PDB entry 9IY8 | electron microscopy, 3.01 A resolution | chains B and S of the 5 polymer chains in the assembly

# Chain B
Protein: Guanine nucleotide-binding protein G(I)/G(S)/G(T) subunit beta-1
Organism: Homo sapiens
UniProt: P62873 (GBB1_HUMAN); residue numbers follow UniProt; this construct covers 2-340
Chain sequence (346 residues; each row starts with the number of its first residue; numbers below 1 keep their minus sign (Ile-5 is residue -5)):
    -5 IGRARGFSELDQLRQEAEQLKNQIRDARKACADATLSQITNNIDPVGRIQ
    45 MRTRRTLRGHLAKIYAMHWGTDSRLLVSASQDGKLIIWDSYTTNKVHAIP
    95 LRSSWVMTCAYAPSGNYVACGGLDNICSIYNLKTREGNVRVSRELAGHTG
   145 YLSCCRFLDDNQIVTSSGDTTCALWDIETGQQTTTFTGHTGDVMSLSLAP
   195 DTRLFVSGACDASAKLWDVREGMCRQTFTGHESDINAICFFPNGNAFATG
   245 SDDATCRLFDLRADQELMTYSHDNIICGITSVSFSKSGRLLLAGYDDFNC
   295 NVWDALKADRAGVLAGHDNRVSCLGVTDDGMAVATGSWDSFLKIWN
Not modelled in the structure: -5 to 2
Construct notes: expression tag (-5 to 1)
Swiss-Prot annotation at these positions:
  - modified residue: Ser2 (N-acetylserine), His266 (Phosphohistidine)
  - natural variant: Leu30 (L30F: In MRD42; uncertain significance), Arg52 (R52G: In MRD42), Gly64 (G64V: In MRD42), Asp76 (D76E: In MRD42; D76G: In MRD42), Gly77 (G77S: In MRD42), Lys78 (K78R: In MRD42), Ile80 (I80N: In MRD42; I80T: In MRD42), His91 (H91R: In MRD42; uncertain significance), Ala92 (A92T: In MRD42), Pro94 (P94S: In MRD42), Leu95 (L95P: In MRD42), Arg96 (R96L: In MRD42), 5 further natural variant entries in UniProt

# Chain S
Protein: scFV16
Organism: Homo sapiens
Notes: antibody fragment or engineered binder
Chain sequence (251 residues; row label = number of the first residue in the row; note: 1 number in that range is skipped by the numbering (no residue carries it; nothing is unmodelled there)):
     1 DVQLVESGGGLVQPGGSRKLSCSASGFAFSSFGMHWVRQAPEKGLEWVAY
    51 ISSGSGTIYYADTVKGRFTISRDDPKNTLFLQMTSLRSEDTAMYYCVRSI
   101 YYYGSSPFDFWGQGTTLTVSS
   123 GGGGSGGGGSGGGSSDIVMTQATSSVPVTPGESVSISCRSSKSLLHSNGN
   173 TYLYWFLQRPGQSPQLLIYRMSNLASGVPDRFSGSGSGTAFTLTISRLEA
   223 EDVGVYYCMQHLEYPLTFGAGTKLELKAAA
Not modelled in the structure: 123-135, 250-252
Disulfides: Cys160-Cys230

# How chain B and chain S interact
Contacting residue pairs (15; chain B residue first):
  Asp66(B) - Tyr103(S)
  Arg68(B) - Tyr103(S)
  Leu69(B) - Tyr103(S)  hydrophobic
  Asp83(B) - Tyr103(S)
  Val90(B) - Tyr102(S)  hydrophobic
  His91(B) - Tyr102(S)
  Arg129(B) - Val2(S)
  Arg129(B) - Arg98(S)  hydrogen bond (backbone-side chain)
  Arg129(B) - Asp109(S)  salt bridge
  Glu130(B) - Gly26(S)
  Glu130(B) - Phe27(S)
  Glu130(B) - Ala28(S)  hydrogen bond (backbone-backbone)
  Glu130(B) - Phe32(S)
  Gly131(B) - Phe32(S)
  Gly131(B) - Ile100(S)
Interface residues without a listed pair, chain B (11 interface residues in all): Leu126, Asn132
Interface residues without a listed pair, chain S (12 interface residues in all): Ser31, Ser198

# In short
11 residues of chain B and 12 residues of chain S are in contact; the contacts include 2 hydrogen bonds and 1
salt bridge. Polar contacts include Arg129(B)-Asp109(S), Arg129(B)-Arg98(S) and Glu130(B)-Ala28(S).
Chain B is Guanine nucleotide-binding protein G(I)/G(S)/G(T) subunit beta-1 and chain S is scFV16, both from
Homo sapiens; the structure, Cryo-EM structure of apo-GPR55-G13 complex, was determined by electron
microscopy.
